2BBM - chains A and B; structure by solution NMR.

# Chain A
Protein: Calmodulin
From: Drosophila melanogaster
UniProtKB: P62152 (CALM_DROME); residues 1-148 here = UniProt positions 1-148
Amino-acid sequence (148 residues; row label = number of the first residue in the row):
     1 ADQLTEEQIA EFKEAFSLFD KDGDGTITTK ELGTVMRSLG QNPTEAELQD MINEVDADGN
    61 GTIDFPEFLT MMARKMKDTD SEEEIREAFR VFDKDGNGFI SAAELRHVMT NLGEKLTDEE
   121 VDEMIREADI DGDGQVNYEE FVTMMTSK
Ion coordination: Ca2+ site 1: D20, D22, D24, T26, E31; Ca2+ site 2: D56, D58, N60, T62, E67; Ca2+ site 3: D93, D95, N97, F99, E104; Ca2+ site 4: D129, D131, D133, Q135, E140

# Chain B
Protein: Myosin light chain kinase
UniProtKB: P07313 (MYLK2_RABIT); residues 1-26 here correspond to UniProt positions 577-602 (UniProt number = residue number + 576)
Amino-acid sequence (26 residues; each row starts with the number of its first residue):
     1 KRRWKKNFIA VSAANRFKKI SSSGAL

# Chain A / chain B interface
Contacting residue pairs (31):
  E11(A) - K5(B)
  E14(A) - K6(B)
  A15(A) - I9(B)
  F19(A) - A10(B)
  F19(A) - A14(B)
  I27(A) - F17(B)
  L32(A) - F17(B)
  M36(A) - A14(B)
  M36(A) - K18(B)
  M51(A) - F17(B)
  M51(A) - S21(B)
  V55(A) - F17(B)
  I63(A) - F17(B)
  M71(A) - I20(B)
  E83(A) - K19(B)
  E84(A) - N15(B)
  E84(A) - R16(B)
  I85(A) - F8(B)
  E87(A) - N15(B)
  E87(A) - K19(B)
  A88(A) - F8(B)
  F92(A) - V11(B)
  I100(A) - W4(B)
  L105(A) - W4(B)
  M109(A) - N7(B)
  L112(A) - N7(B)
  M124(A) - R2(B)
  M124(A) - W4(B)
  E127(A) - R2(B)
  M144(A) - W4(B)
  M145(A) - W4(B)
Interface residues without a listed pair, chain A (26 interface residues in all): I125
Interface residues without a listed pair, chain B (19 interface residues in all): R3, A13

# In short
26 residues of chain A face 19 of chain B across their interface. The Ca2+ site 1 is built by D20(A), D22(A),
D24(A), T26(A) and E31(A). D56(A), D58(A), N60(A), T62(A) and E67(A) coordinate Ca2+ site 2.
Here chain A is Calmodulin (Drosophila melanogaster) and chain B is Myosin light chain kinase. Entry 2BBM
(Solution structure of a calmodulin-target peptide complex by multidimensional NMR) was determined by solution
NMR together with 2BBN from the same study.
